PDB entry 5TXT | X-ray diffraction, 2.70 A resolution | chains A and B

== Chain A ==
Molecule: 5-aminolevulinate synthase, mitochondrial
Source organism: Saccharomyces cerevisiae (strain ATCC 204508 / S288c)
Notes: EC 2.3.1.37
Reference sequence: P09950 (HEM1_YEAST); residues 58-548 here = UniProt positions 58-548
Sequence (491 residues; row label = number of the first residue in the row):
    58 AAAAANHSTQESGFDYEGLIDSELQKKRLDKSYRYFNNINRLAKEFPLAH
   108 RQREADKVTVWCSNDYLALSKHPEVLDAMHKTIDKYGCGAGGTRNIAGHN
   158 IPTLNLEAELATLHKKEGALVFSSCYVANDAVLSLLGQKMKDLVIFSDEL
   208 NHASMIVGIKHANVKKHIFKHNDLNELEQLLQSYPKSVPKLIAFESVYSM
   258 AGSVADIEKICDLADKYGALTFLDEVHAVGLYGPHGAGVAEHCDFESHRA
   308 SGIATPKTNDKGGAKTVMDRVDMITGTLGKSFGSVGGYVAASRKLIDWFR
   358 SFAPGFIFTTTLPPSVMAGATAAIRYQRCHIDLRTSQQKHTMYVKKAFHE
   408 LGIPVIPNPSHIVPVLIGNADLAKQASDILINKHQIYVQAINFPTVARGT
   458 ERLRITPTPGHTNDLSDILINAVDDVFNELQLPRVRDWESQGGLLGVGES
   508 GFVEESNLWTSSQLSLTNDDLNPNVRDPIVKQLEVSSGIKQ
Unresolved in the structure: 58-69, 83-113
UniProt features mapped onto this chain:
  - active site: K337
  - binding site (substrate): R91, S204, K223, T452
  - binding site (pyridoxal 5'-phosphate): S256, H284, T334, T366, T367
  - modified residue: K337 (N6-(pyridoxal phosphate)lysine)
  - mutagenesis: G275 (G275R: Lethal in combination with a MCX1 disruption)
From the paper describing this entry:
  - conformationally variable residues (order/disorder transition, side-chain flip): R91, A147 to H156, H209, F365, T366, K538 to Q548
  - contacts within the chain: R151-E164 (hydrogen bond), R151-S543 (hydrogen bond)
  - mutagenesis - R151A: decreased catalytic activity

== Chain B ==
Molecule: 5-aminolevulinate synthase, mitochondrial
Source organism: Saccharomyces cerevisiae (strain ATCC 204508 / S288c)
Notes: EC 2.3.1.37
Reference sequence: P09950 (HEM1_YEAST); residues 58-548 here = UniProt positions 58-548
Sequence (491 residues; numbered 58 to 548; the number before each row is that of its first residue):
    58 AAAAANHSTQESGFDYEGLIDSELQKKRLDKSYRYFNNINRLAKEFPLAH
   108 RQREADKVTVWCSNDYLALSKHPEVLDAMHKTIDKYGCGAGGTRNIAGHN
   158 IPTLNLEAELATLHKKEGALVFSSCYVANDAVLSLLGQKMKDLVIFSDEL
   208 NHASMIVGIKHANVKKHIFKHNDLNELEQLLQSYPKSVPKLIAFESVYSM
   258 AGSVADIEKICDLADKYGALTFLDEVHAVGLYGPHGAGVAEHCDFESHRA
   308 SGIATPKTNDKGGAKTVMDRVDMITGTLGKSFGSVGGYVAASRKLIDWFR
   358 SFAPGFIFTTTLPPSVMAGATAAIRYQRCHIDLRTSQQKHTMYVKKAFHE
   408 LGIPVIPNPSHIVPVLIGNADLAKQASDILINKHQIYVQAINFPTVARGT
   458 ERLRITPTPGHTNDLSDILINAVDDVFNELQLPRVRDWESQGGLLGVGES
   508 GFVEESNLWTSSQLSLTNDDLNPNVRDPIVKQLEVSSGIKQ
Unresolved in the structure: 58-67, 147-156, 538-548
Modified residues: K337 ((2S)-2-amino-6-[[3-hydroxy-2-methyl-5-(phosphonooxymethyl)pyridin-4-yl]methylideneamino]hexanoic acid; LLP)
UniProt features mapped onto this chain:
  - active site: K337
  - binding site (substrate): R91, S204, K223, T452
  - binding site (pyridoxal 5'-phosphate): S256, H284, T334, T366, T367
  - modified residue: K337 (N6-(pyridoxal phosphate)lysine)
  - mutagenesis: G275 (G275R: Lethal in combination with a MCX1 disruption)
From the paper describing this entry:
  - catalytic residues: K337
  - conformationally variable residues (order/disorder transition, side-chain flip): K83 to D113, T150, N152, I153, Y183, H209, K337, F365
  - contacts within the chain: M257-T452, I448-T452, R91-T452

== Chain A / chain B interface ==
Residue-residue contacts (157; chain A residue first):
  G70(A) with K243(B)
  F71(A) with M197(B), hydrophobic; K243(B); S244(B); P246(B)
  Y73(A) with M197(B), hydrophobic; P246(B); K247(B), hydrogen bond (side chain-backbone); G275(B), hydrogen bond (side chain-backbone); A276(B); L277(B), hydrophobic
  E74(A) with K351(B), salt bridge
  L76(A) with M197(B), hydrophobic; W355(B), hydrophobic
  I77(A) with K351(B); L352(B), hydrophobic; W355(B), hydrophobic
  D78(A) with K351(B), salt bridge
  E80(A) with K196(B), salt bridge; W355(B), hydrogen bond; F359(B)
  L81(A) with K351(B); D354(B); W355(B), hydrophobic; S358(B); F359(B), hydrophobic
  S127(A) with G144(B); C145(B), hydrogen bond (backbone-backbone); G146(B)
  K128(A) with K142(B), hydrogen bond (side chain-backbone); Y143(B); G144(B)
  L133(A) with I140(B), hydrophobic; G144(B)
  M136(A) with I140(B), hydrophobic; C145(B), hydrogen bond
  H137(A) with H137(B), hydrogen bond; I140(B); D141(B), salt bridge
  I140(A) with L133(B), hydrophobic; M136(B), hydrophobic; H137(B); I140(B), hydrophobic
  D141(A) with A100(B); K101(B); H137(B), salt bridge
  K142(A) with R98(B); L99(B); A100(B), hydrogen bond (backbone-backbone); H107(B), hydrogen bond; E111(B)
  Y143(A) with N97(B), hydrogen bond; R98(B); A100(B)
  G144(A) with A100(B); S127(B); L133(B)
  C145(A) with S127(B), hydrogen bond (backbone-backbone); V132(B), hydrophobic; L133(B); M136(B), hydrophobic; G340(B), hydrogen bond (side chain-backbone); S341(B)
  G146(A) with R98(B), hydrogen bond (backbone-side chain); G340(B), hydrogen bond (backbone-backbone); S341(B)
  A147(A) with R98(B), hydrogen bond (backbone-side chain)
  G148(A) with R98(B); S120(B), hydrogen bond (backbone-side chain); N121(B), hydrogen bond (backbone-backbone)
  R151(A) with F93(B)
  N152(A) with R91(B), hydrogen bond; F93(B); Y444(B); Q446(B)
  I153(A) with C119(B); Y444(B)
  A154(A) with S120(B); Y444(B), hydrogen bond (backbone-side chain)
  H156(A) with F93(B); N94(B); N95(B); I96(B), hydrogen bond (backbone-backbone)
  N157(A) with N95(B); I96(B); N97(B)
  I158(A) with N95(B); N97(B), hydrogen bond (backbone-side chain); H107(B)
  P159(A) with N97(B)
  L161(A) with N95(B)
  Y183(A) with S180(B), hydrogen bond; V184(B); F363(B), hydrophobic; I364(B), hydrophobic; T367(B)
  V184(A) with V184(B), hydrophobic
  K196(A) with E80(B)
  M197(A) with Y73(B), hydrophobic; L76(B), hydrophobic
  A210(A) with F363(B), hydrophobic
  S211(A) with F363(B)
  V214(A) with F363(B), hydrophobic
  H218(A) with H218(B), hydrogen bond
  K243(A) with E68(B), hydrogen bond (side chain-backbone); G70(B)
  S244(A) with S69(B); F71(B)
  P246(A) with Y73(B)
  K247(A) with Y73(B), hydrogen bond (backbone-side chain)
  G275(A) with Y73(B), hydrogen bond (backbone-side chain)
  A276(A) with Y73(B)
  L277(A) with Y73(B), hydrophobic
  G340(A) with C145(B), hydrogen bond (backbone-side chain); G146(B), hydrogen bond (backbone-backbone)
  S341(A) with C145(B); G146(B)
  V342(A) with T368(B); P370(B)
  K351(A) with E74(B), salt bridge; I77(B); D78(B), salt bridge
  L352(A) with I77(B), hydrophobic
  D354(A) with L81(B); Y90(B), hydrogen bond
  W355(A) with I77(B), hydrophobic; E80(B), hydrogen bond
  R357(A) with Y90(B), hydrogen bond; R91(B), hydrogen bond (side chain-backbone); F93(B)
  S358(A) with L81(B)
  F359(A) with E80(B); L81(B), hydrophobic; K84(B)
  P361(A) with Y183(B)
  G362(A) with Y183(B), hydrogen bond (backbone-side chain)
  I364(A) with R91(B)
  F365(A) with H209(B); A210(B), hydrophobic; K337(B)
  T366(A) with S181(B); K337(B)
  T367(A) with G336(B); K337(B)
  P370(A) with V342(B)
  S372(A) with M136(B)
  V373(A) with V373(B), hydrophobic
  S543(A) with F93(B)
  S544(A) with Y92(B); F93(B), hydrogen bond (backbone-backbone)
  G545(A) with Y90(B)
  I546(A) with R85(B), hydrogen bond (backbone-side chain); Y90(B), hydrogen bond (backbone-side chain); Y92(B), hydrogen bond (backbone-side chain)
  K547(A) with Y92(B)
  Q548(A) with Q82(B); R85(B)
Other interface residues (no listed pair), chain A (79 interface residues in all): V132, S180, S181, C182, D187, F363, L369
Other interface residues (no listed pair), chain B (85 interface residues in all): Q109, D122, K128, D187, V214, V245, S372

== In short ==
79 residues of chain A and 85 residues of chain B are in contact; the contacts include 37 hydrogen bonds and 7
salt bridges. Among the polar pairs are E74(A)-K351(B), D78(A)-K351(B) and E80(A)-K196(B). From the paper: the
catalytic residue K337(B); R151A of chain A reduces catalytic activity.
Here chain A is 5-aminolevulinate synthase, mitochondrial and chain B is 5-aminolevulinate synthase,
mitochondrial, both from Saccharomyces cerevisiae (strain ATCC 204508 / S288c). Entry 5TXT (Structure of
asymmetric apo/holo ALAS dimer from S. cerevisiae) was determined by X-ray diffraction together with 5TXR from
the same study.
